Entry 5A4M (X-ray diffraction, 1.70 A resolution); this record covers chains L and M of the 4 polymer chains in the assembly.

== Chain L (and M) ==
Molecule: Hydrogenase-1 large chain
Organism: Escherichia coli STR. K-12 SUBSTR. MC4100
Notes: EC 1.12.99.6; fragment: catalytic domain; chain M of this document is another copy of the same molecule, construct and numbering; everything in this record applies to it too
UniProtKB: P0ACD8 (MBHL_ECOLI); residue numbers follow UniProt; this construct covers 1-582
Chain sequence (582 residues; row label = number of the first residue in the row):
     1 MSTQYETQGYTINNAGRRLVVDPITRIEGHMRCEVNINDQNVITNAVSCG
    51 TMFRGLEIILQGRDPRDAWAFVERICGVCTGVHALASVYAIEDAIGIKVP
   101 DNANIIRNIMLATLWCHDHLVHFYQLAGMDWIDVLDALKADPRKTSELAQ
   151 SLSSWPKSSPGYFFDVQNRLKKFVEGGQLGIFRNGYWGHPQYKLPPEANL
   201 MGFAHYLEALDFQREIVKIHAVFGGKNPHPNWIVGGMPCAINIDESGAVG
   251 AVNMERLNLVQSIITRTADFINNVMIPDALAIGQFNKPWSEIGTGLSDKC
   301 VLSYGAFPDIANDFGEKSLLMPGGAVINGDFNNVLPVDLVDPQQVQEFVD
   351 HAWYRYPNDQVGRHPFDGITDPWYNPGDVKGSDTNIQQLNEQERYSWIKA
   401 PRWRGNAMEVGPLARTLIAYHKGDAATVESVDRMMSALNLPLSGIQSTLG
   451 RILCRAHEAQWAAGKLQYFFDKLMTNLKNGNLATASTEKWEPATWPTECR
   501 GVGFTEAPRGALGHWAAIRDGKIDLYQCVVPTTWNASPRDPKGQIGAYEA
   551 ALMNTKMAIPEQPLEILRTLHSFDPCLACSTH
Disordered / not traced: 1
Ion coordination: Mg2+: Glu57, Cys528, His582; ni-fe oxidized active center Ni: Cys76, Cys79, Cys576, Cys579
Ligand contacts: ni-fe oxidized active center (NFV): Cys76, Val78, Cys79, Val82, His83, Ala507, Pro508, Arg509, Leu512, Val530, Pro531, Thr532, Cys576, Cys579

== How chain L and chain M interact ==
Residue-residue contacts - 26 pairs, chain L then chain M:
  Gln150(L) - Ser146(M)
  Gln150(L) - Gln150(M)  hydrogen bond
  Gln150(L) - Ser159(M)
  Gln150(L) - Pro160(M)
  Ser154(L) - Ser159(M)  hydrogen bond (backbone-side chain)
  Ser154(L) - Gly161(M)
  Ser154(L) - Tyr162(M)
  Trp155(L) - Ser159(M)  hydrogen bond (backbone-side chain)
  Pro156(L) - Pro156(M)
  Pro156(L) - Lys157(M)
  Pro156(L) - Ser158(M)  hydrogen bond (backbone-backbone)
  Pro156(L) - Ser159(M)  hydrogen bond (backbone-backbone)
  Pro156(L) - Tyr162(M)  hydrophobic
  Lys157(L) - Pro156(M)
  Ser158(L) - Pro156(M)  hydrogen bond (backbone-backbone)
  Ser158(L) - Ser159(M)
  Ser159(L) - Gln150(M)
  Ser159(L) - Ser154(M)  hydrogen bond (side chain-backbone)
  Ser159(L) - Trp155(M)  hydrogen bond (side chain-backbone)
  Ser159(L) - Pro156(M)  hydrogen bond (backbone-backbone)
  Ser159(L) - Ser158(M)
  Pro160(L) - Gln150(M)
  Gly161(L) - Ser154(M)
  Tyr162(L) - Ser154(M)  hydrogen bond (backbone-backbone)
  Tyr162(L) - Pro156(M)  hydrophobic
  Asp165(L) - Ser154(M)
Interface residues without a listed pair, chain L (12 interface residues in all): Ser146
Interface residues without a listed pair, chain M (12 interface residues in all): Asp165

== Summary ==
The chain L/chain M interface involves 12 residues from each chain; the contacts include 10 hydrogen bonds.
Among the polar pairs are Gln150(L)-Gln150(M), Ser154(L)-Ser159(M) and Trp155(L)-Ser159(M). Chain L binds
ni-fe oxidized active center. Glu57(L), Cys528(L) and His582(L) coordinate Mg2+.
Chain L and chain M are both Hydrogenase-1 large chain (Escherichia coli STR. K-12 SUBSTR. MC4100); the
structure, Mechanism of Hydrogen activation by NiFe-hydrogenases, was determined by X-ray diffraction together
with 5A4F, 5A4I, 5ADU and 4UE3 from the same study.
